5DS4 - chains E and F of the 8 polymer chains in the assembly; structure by X-ray diffraction, 3.20 A resolution.

== Chain E (and F) ==
Name: CRISPR-associated endoribonuclease Cas2
Source organism: Escherichia coli (strain K12)
Notes: EC 3.1.-.-; chain F of this document is another copy of the same molecule, construct and numbering; everything in this record applies to it too
UniProt: P45956 (CAS2_ECOLI); residue numbers follow UniProt; this construct covers 1-94
Amino-acid sequence (104 residues; numbered 0 to 103; the number before each row is that of its first residue; numbering starts at 0):
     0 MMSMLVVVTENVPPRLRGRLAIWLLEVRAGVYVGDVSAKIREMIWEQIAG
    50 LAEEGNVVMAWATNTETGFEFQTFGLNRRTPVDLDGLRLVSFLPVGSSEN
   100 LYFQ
Disordered / not traced: 0, 94-103 (chain F: 0, 95-103)
Construct notes: initiating methionine (0); expression tag (95-103)
UniProt features mapped onto this chain:
  - mutagenesis: E9 (E9A/R: No effect on spacer acquisition, Cas1-Cas2 complex formation or CRISPR DNA-binding by complex), N10 (N10A: No effect on spacer acquisition), R14 to R16 (No in vivspacer acquisition, significantly decreased protospacer binding), R14 (R14A: Slight decrease in spacer acquisition), R16 (R16A: Slight decrease in spacer acquisition; R16E: Dramatically decreased spacer acquisition in vivo), R18 (R18A: Very little spacer acquisition), R27 (R27A: Slight decrease in spacer acquisition), K38 to R40 (Very little in vivo spacer acquisition), E65 (E65A: No effect on spacer acquisition; E65R: Slight decrease in spacer acquisition, Cas1-Cas2 complex formation or CRISPR DNA-binding by complex. Loss of spacer acquisition; when associated with R-84), R77 to R78 (No spacer acquisition, significantly decreased protospacer binding), R77 (R77E: No change in spacer acquisition in vivo), R78 (R78E: Dramatically decreased spacer acquisition in vivo), 2 further mutagenesis entries in UniProt
Reported in the primary citation:
  - binding site for the 28-nt DNA strand: R16, R77, R78

== Interface between chain E and chain F ==
Pairs across the interface - 42 pairs, chain E then chain F:
  M3(E) - M3(F)  hydrophobic
  M3(E) - V5(F)  hydrophobic
  M3(E) - A59(F)
  M3(E) - A61(F)
  V5(E) - V5(F)  hydrophobic
  V7(E) - R27(F)
  E9(E) - R27(F)
  L24(E) - F70(F)  hydrophobic
  L24(E) - L88(F)  hydrophobic
  L24(E) - V89(F)  hydrophobic
  E25(E) - R78(F)  salt bridge
  E25(E) - V89(F)
  V26(E) - V57(F)  hydrophobic
  V26(E) - R78(F)
  R27(E) - V7(F)
  R27(E) - V57(F)
  R27(E) - N76(F)
  R27(E) - R78(F)  hydrogen bond (side chain-backbone)
  A28(E) - R78(F)
  V30(E) - V7(F)  hydrophobic
  V32(E) - F68(F)
  G33(E) - F68(F)
  D34(E) - T66(F)
  D34(E) - G67(F)
  V57(E) - V26(F)  hydrophobic
  V57(E) - R27(F)
  A59(E) - M3(F)
  W60(E) - M3(F)
  A61(E) - M3(F)  hydrogen bond (backbone-side chain)
  T66(E) - D34(F)
  G67(E) - D34(F)
  F68(E) - V32(F)
  F68(E) - G33(F)
  N76(E) - R27(F)  hydrogen bond
  R78(E) - R16(F)
  R78(E) - E25(F)
  R78(E) - V26(F)
  R78(E) - R27(F)  hydrogen bond (backbone-side chain)
  R78(E) - A28(F)
  L88(E) - L24(F)  hydrophobic
  V89(E) - L24(F)  hydrophobic
  V89(E) - E25(F)
Other interface residues (no listed pair), chain E (29 interface residues in all): R16, N55, V56, F70, R87
Other interface residues (no listed pair), chain F (30 interface residues in all): E9, V30, N55, V56, W60, T72, R87

== Summary ==
29 residues of chain E and 30 residues of chain F are in contact, with 4 hydrogen bonds and 1 salt bridge.
Among the polar pairs are E25(E)-R78(F), R27(E)-R78(F) and A61(E)-M3(F). From UniProt: 14 mutagenesis sites on
chain E. The paper reports a binding site for the 28-nt DNA strand at R16(E), R77(E) and R78(E).
Chain E and chain F are both CRISPR-associated endoribonuclease Cas2 (Escherichia coli (strain K12)); the
structure, Crystal structure the Escherichia coli Cas1-Cas2 complex bound to protospacer DNA, was determined
by X-ray diffraction, deposited together with 5DS5 and 5DS6.
